Entry 8GAJ (X-ray diffraction, 2.43 A resolution); this record covers chains A and C of the 4 polymer chains in the assembly.

# Chain A (and C)
Molecule: Lipopolysaccharide export system protein LptA
From: Escherichia coli
Notes: chain C of this document is another copy of the same molecule, construct and numbering; everything in this record applies to it too
UniProtKB: A0A6D0DFJ5 (A0A6D0DFJ5_ECOLX); residues 28-159 here = UniProt positions 28-159
Sequence (132 residues; numbered 28 to 159; the number before each row is that of its first residue):
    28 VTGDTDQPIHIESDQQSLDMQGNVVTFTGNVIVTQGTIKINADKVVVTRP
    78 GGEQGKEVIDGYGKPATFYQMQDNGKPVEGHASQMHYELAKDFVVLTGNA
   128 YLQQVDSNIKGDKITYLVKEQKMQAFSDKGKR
Unresolved in the structure: 155-159

# Chain A / chain C interface
Residue-residue contacts (97; chain A residue first):
  Thr29(A) with Glu147(C), hydrogen bond (side chain-backbone); Gln148(C); Lys149(C), hydrogen bond (side chain-backbone)
  Thr32(A) with Val145(C); Lys146(C)
  Phe95(A) with Tyr143(C), hydrophobic
  Gln97(A) with Tyr143(C), hydrogen bond; Val145(C), hydrogen bond (side chain-backbone)
  Gln99(A) with Tyr143(C); Glu147(C)
  Asp100(A) with Glu147(C), hydrogen bond (backbone-side chain); Lys149(C)
  Lys103(A) with Asp133(C), salt bridge
  Val105(A) with Tyr143(C)
  Glu106(A) with Gln130(C), hydrogen bond
  Asp119(A) with Leu144(C); Val145(C), hydrogen bond (backbone-backbone); Lys146(C), hydrogen bond (backbone-backbone)
  Phe120(A) with Thr142(C); Tyr143(C)
  Val121(A) with Ile141(C); Thr142(C); Tyr143(C), hydrogen bond (backbone-backbone); Val145(C), hydrophobic
  Val122(A) with Lys140(C); Ile141(C)
  Leu123(A) with Asp139(C); Lys140(C); Ile141(C), hydrogen bond (backbone-backbone)
  Thr124(A) with Asp139(C); Lys140(C)
  Gly125(A) with Asp139(C), hydrogen bond (backbone-backbone)
  Asn126(A) with Gly138(C)
  Ala127(A) with Lys137(C); Gly138(C), hydrogen bond (backbone-backbone); Ile141(C)
  Tyr128(A) with Asn135(C), hydrogen bond; Ile136(C); Lys137(C); Ile141(C)
  Leu129(A) with Asn135(C); Ile136(C), hydrogen bond (backbone-backbone)
  Gln130(A) with Glu106(C), hydrogen bond; Gln130(C); Val132(C); Ser134(C); Asn135(C)
  Gln131(A) with Val132(C); Asp133(C), hydrogen bond; Ser134(C), hydrogen bond (backbone-backbone)
  Val132(A) with Gln130(C); Gln131(C)
  Asp133(A) with Lys103(C), salt bridge; Gln131(C), hydrogen bond (backbone-backbone); Asp133(C)
  Ser134(A) with Gln130(C); Gln131(C), hydrogen bond (backbone-backbone)
  Asn135(A) with Tyr128(C), hydrogen bond; Leu129(C); Gln130(C)
  Ile136(A) with Tyr128(C); Leu129(C), hydrogen bond (backbone-backbone)
  Lys137(A) with Ala127(C)
  Gly138(A) with Asn126(C); Ala127(C), hydrogen bond (backbone-backbone)
  Asp139(A) with Leu123(C); Thr124(C); Gly125(C), hydrogen bond (backbone-backbone)
  Lys140(A) with Val122(C); Leu123(C); Thr124(C), hydrogen bond
  Ile141(A) with Val121(C); Val122(C); Leu123(C), hydrogen bond (backbone-backbone); Ala127(C), hydrophobic; Tyr128(C)
  Thr142(A) with Val121(C)
  Tyr143(A) with Phe95(C), hydrophobic; Gln97(C), hydrogen bond; Gln99(C); Val105(C); Phe120(C); Val121(C), hydrogen bond (backbone-backbone)
  Leu144(A) with Asp119(C); Phe120(C), hydrophobic
  Val145(A) with Thr32(C); Ile65(C), hydrophobic; Phe95(C), hydrophobic; Gln97(C), hydrogen bond (backbone-side chain); Asp119(C), hydrogen bond (backbone-backbone); Phe120(C); Val121(C), hydrophobic
  Lys146(A) with Thr32(C); Asp119(C)
  Glu147(A) with Thr29(C); Gln99(C); Asp100(C), hydrogen bond (side chain-backbone)
Other interface residues (no listed pair), chain A (42 interface residues in all): Val28, Gly30, Ile65, Tyr114
Other interface residues (no listed pair), chain C (42 interface residues in all): Tyr114

# In short
The chain A/chain C interface involves 42 residues from each chain; the contacts include 30 hydrogen bonds and
2 salt bridges. Among the polar pairs are Lys103(A)-Asp133(C), Thr29(A)-Glu147(C) and Thr29(A)-Lys149(C).
Both chains are Lipopolysaccharide export system protein LptA (Escherichia coli). Entry 8GAJ (Crystal
Structure of E. coli LptA in complex with Podisus maculiventris Thanatin) was determined by X-ray diffraction
together with 8GAK and 8GAL from the same study.
